5KEV - chains A and B; structure by X-ray diffraction, 2.70 A resolution.

# Chain A
Molecule: VtrA Protein
From: Vibrio parahaemolyticus serotype O3:K6 (strain RIMD 2210633)
Notes: fragment: VtrA C-terminal periplasmic domain
UniProt: Q87GI4 (Q87GI4_VIBPA); numbering as in UniProt (aligned over 161-253)
Sequence (94 residues; row label = number of the first residue in the row; note: 160 numbers in that range are skipped by the numbering (no residue carries them; nothing is unmodelled there); numbering starts at 0):
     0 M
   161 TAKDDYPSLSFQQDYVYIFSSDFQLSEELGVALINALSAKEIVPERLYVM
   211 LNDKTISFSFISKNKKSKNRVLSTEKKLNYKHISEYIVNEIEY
Not modelled in the structure: 0, 161-163
Construct notes: initiating methionine (0)

# Chain B
Molecule: VtrC Protein
From: Vibrio parahaemolyticus serotype O3:K6 (strain RIMD 2210633)
Notes: fragment: VtrC C-terminal periplasmic domain
UniProt: Q87GI3 (Q87GI3_VIBPA); numbering as in UniProt (aligned over 31-161)
Sequence (144 residues; each row starts with the number of its first residue; note: 30 numbers in that range are skipped by the numbering (no residue carries them; nothing is unmodelled there); numbers below 1 keep their minus sign (Met-12 is residue -12)):
   -12 MGSSHHHHHHSQD
    31 PVHFYETSYKYQAADSTYMHDVAINVSIKGNHFTSDIIIRELVKSENKNY
    81 YNVIGHGDIIQKNTHQYYLNFDNIDVYTGTNKANMKPYKEPTSISSLINK
   131 SNNIRVVYLSEEYVVVEFFFYDGQIITLHRY
Not modelled in the structure: -12 to 0, 113-117
Construct notes: initiating methionine (-12); expression tag (-11 to 0)
Reported in the primary citation:
  - mutagenesis - H50R, Y81A: abolished signaling in response to bile salts
  - mutagenesis - Q42A: unchanged signaling

# Chain A / chain B interface
Residue-residue contacts (47):
  Asp164(A) - Gln96(B)
  Asp164(A) - Arg135(B)  salt bridge
  Tyr166(A) - Asn133(B)  hydrogen bond (side chain-backbone)
  Tyr166(A) - Glu147(B)  hydrogen bond (side chain-backbone)
  Tyr166(A) - Phe148(B)  hydrogen bond (side chain-backbone)
  Tyr166(A) - Phe149(B)  hydrogen bond (side chain-backbone)
  Pro167(A) - Glu147(B)
  Phe179(A) - Val137(B)  hydrophobic
  Phe179(A) - Glu147(B)
  Phe179(A) - Ile155(B)  hydrophobic
  Glu205(A) - Tyr143(B)
  Arg206(A) - Tyr138(B)
  Tyr208(A) - Tyr138(B)
  Tyr208(A) - Val145(B)  hydrophobic
  Tyr208(A) - Ile155(B)  hydrophobic
  Met210(A) - Gly153(B)
  Met210(A) - Gln154(B)  hydrogen bond (side chain-backbone)
  Met210(A) - Ile155(B)  hydrophobic
  Asn212(A) - Gly153(B)
  Thr215(A) - Tyr151(B)
  Thr215(A) - Gly153(B)  hydrogen bond (side chain-backbone)
  Ser217(A) - Gln154(B)
  Ser217(A) - Ile155(B)  hydrogen bond (side chain-backbone)
  Ser219(A) - Thr157(B)  hydrogen bond
  Ile221(A) - Tyr143(B)  hydrophobic
  Ile221(A) - Thr157(B)
  Ser227(A) - Thr157(B)
  Asn229(A) - Thr37(B)  hydrogen bond
  Asn229(A) - Ser38(B)  hydrogen bond (side chain-backbone)
  Asn229(A) - Tyr39(B)
  Asn229(A) - Lys40(B)  hydrogen bond (backbone-backbone)
  Asn229(A) - Ile156(B)
  Asn229(A) - Thr157(B)  hydrogen bond (side chain-backbone)
  Arg230(A) - Lys40(B)
  Val231(A) - Lys40(B)  hydrogen bond (backbone-backbone)
  Val231(A) - Tyr41(B)  hydrophobic
  Val231(A) - Gln42(B)  hydrogen bond (backbone-backbone)
  Val231(A) - Gln154(B)
  Leu232(A) - Gln42(B)
  Ser233(A) - Tyr41(B)
  Ser233(A) - Gln42(B)  hydrogen bond (backbone-backbone)
  Ser233(A) - Ala43(B)
  Ser233(A) - Ala44(B)  hydrogen bond (backbone-backbone)
  Ser233(A) - Lys119(B)
  Thr234(A) - Ala44(B)
  Tyr246(A) - Gln42(B)  hydrogen bond
  Glu250(A) - Gln42(B)  hydrogen bond
Other interface residues (no listed pair), chain A (26 interface residues in all): Val209, Phe218, Lys225, Glu235
Other interface residues (no listed pair), chain B (28 interface residues in all): Asp45, Glu142, Asp152

# Summary
Chain A and chain B form an interface of 26 and 28 residues respectively; the contacts include 18 hydrogen
bonds and 1 salt bridge. Polar contacts include Asp164(A)-Arg135(B), Tyr166(A)-Asn133(B) and
Tyr166(A)-Glu147(B). From the paper: H50R and Y81A of chain B abolish signaling in response to bile salts;
Q42A of chain B leaves signaling unchanged.
Chain A is VtrA Protein and chain B is VtrC Protein, both from Vibrio parahaemolyticus serotype O3:K6 (strain
RIMD 2210633); the structure, Vibrio parahaemolyticus VtrA/VtrC complex, was determined by X-ray diffraction
together with 5KEW from the same study.
